PDB entry 1VZH | X-ray diffraction, 1.69 A resolution | chains A and B

== Chain A (and B) ==
Molecule: Desulfoferrodoxin
Organism: Desulfovibrio baarsii
Notes: EC 1.15.1.2; chain B of this document is another copy of the same molecule, construct and numbering; everything in this record applies to it too
UniProtKB: Q46495 (DESR_DESBR); numbering as in UniProt (aligned over 1-126)
Sequence (126 residues; numbered 1 to 126; the number before each row is that of its first residue):
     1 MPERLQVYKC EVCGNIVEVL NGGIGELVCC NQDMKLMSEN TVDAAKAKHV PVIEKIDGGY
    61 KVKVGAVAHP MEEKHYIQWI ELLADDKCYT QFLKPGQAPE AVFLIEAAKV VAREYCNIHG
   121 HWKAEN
Unresolved in the structure: 1
Construct notes: engineered mutation A47 (Glu in Q46495)
Cystine bridges: C10-C29, C13-C30
Metal / ion sites: Fe ion: H49, H69, H75, C116, H119 (together with hexacyanoferrate(3-)); Ca2+: C88, T90 (shared with C88(B), T90(B) of chain B)
Small-molecule neighbours: hexacyanoferrate(3-) (FC6): A44, A45, K48, H49, H69, P70, H75, H119
Swiss-Prot annotation at these positions:
  - binding site (Fe cation): C10, C13, C29, C30, H49, H69, H75, C116, H119
  - mutagenesis: K48 (K48I: Decrease in reaction rate)
From the paper describing this entry:
  - binding site for hexacyanoferrate(3-): A45, K48, H75, H119
  - Fe ion coordination: H49, C116, H119
  - conformationally variable residues: C116
  - mutagenesis - E47A: unchanged catalytic activity on hexacyanoferrate(3-)

== Interface between chain A and chain B ==
Contacting residue pairs (76; chain A residue first):
  P2(A) with N15(B)
  R4(A) with F92(B)
  C13(A) with G23(B); I24(B), hydrogen bond (backbone-backbone); G25(B), hydrogen bond (side chain-backbone)
  G14(A) with N21(B), hydrogen bond (backbone-side chain); G22(B)
  N15(A) with P2(B); N21(B); G22(B); G23(B), hydrogen bond (side chain-backbone); I24(B); G25(B), hydrogen bond (side chain-backbone); L27(B)
  I16(A) with V19(B); L20(B), hydrogen bond (backbone-backbone); N21(B), hydrogen bond (backbone-backbone)
  V17(A) with V17(B), hydrophobic; E18(B)
  E18(A) with V17(B); E18(B), hydrogen bond (backbone-backbone); L20(B)
  V19(A) with I16(B)
  L20(A) with I16(B), hydrogen bond (backbone-backbone); E18(B); W79(B), hydrophobic; F92(B)
  N21(A) with G14(B), hydrogen bond (side chain-backbone); N15(B); I16(B), hydrogen bond (backbone-backbone); Q78(B), hydrogen bond
  G22(A) with G14(B); N15(B)
  G23(A) with N15(B), hydrogen bond (backbone-side chain)
  I24(A) with C13(B), hydrophobic; N15(B)
  G25(A) with C13(B), hydrogen bond (backbone-side chain); N15(B), hydrogen bond (backbone-side chain); C29(B); C30(B)
  E26(A) with V28(B); C29(B)
  L27(A) with N15(B); V28(B); M34(B), hydrophobic
  V28(A) with E26(B); L27(B); V28(B), hydrogen bond (backbone-backbone)
  C29(A) with G25(B); E26(B)
  C30(A) with G25(B)
  M34(A) with L27(B), hydrophobic
  Q78(A) with N21(B), hydrogen bond
  W79(A) with L20(B), hydrophobic
  D86(A) with Q91(B), hydrogen bond (backbone-side chain); F92(B), hydrogen bond (backbone-backbone); L93(B); K94(B), salt bridge
  K87(A) with T90(B); Q91(B)
  C88(A) with C88(B); Y89(B); T90(B), hydrogen bond (backbone-backbone)
  Y89(A) with C88(B); Y89(B), hydrophobic; V102(B); F103(B)
  T90(A) with K87(B); C88(B), hydrogen bond (backbone-backbone)
  Q91(A) with D86(B), hydrogen bond (side chain-backbone); K87(B)
  F92(A) with R4(B); L20(B); D86(B), hydrogen bond (backbone-backbone)
  V102(A) with Y89(B)
  L104(A) with L104(B), hydrophobic
Also at the interface, not in a pair above, chain A (38 interface residues in all): L5, V7, C10, D85, F103, E106
Also at the interface, not in a pair above, chain B (38 interface residues in all): L5, V7, E106

== Summary ==
The chain A/chain B interface involves 38 residues from each chain, with 23 hydrogen bonds and 1 salt bridge.
Polar contacts include D86(A)-K94(B), C13(A)-G25(B) and G14(A)-N21(B). Ligands of chain A:
hexacyanoferrate(3-). From the paper: a binding site for hexacyanoferrate(3-) at A45(A), K48(A) and H75(A)
among others; E47A of chain A leaves catalytic activity on hexacyanoferrate(3-) unchanged.
Both chains are Desulfoferrodoxin (Desulfovibrio baarsii). Entry 1VZH (Structure of superoxide reductase bound
to ferrocyanide and active site expansion upon X-ray induced photoreduction) was determined by X-ray
diffraction together with 1VZG and 1VZI from the same study.
